PDB entry 3ZRC | X-ray diffraction, 2.90 A resolution | chains A and B of the 3 polymer chains in the assembly

Chain A:
Name: Transcription elongation factor B polypeptide 2
From: Homo sapiens
UniProtKB: Q15370 (ELOB_HUMAN); numbering as in UniProt (aligned over 1-118)
Chain sequence (118 residues; numbered 1 to 118; the number before each row is that of its first residue):
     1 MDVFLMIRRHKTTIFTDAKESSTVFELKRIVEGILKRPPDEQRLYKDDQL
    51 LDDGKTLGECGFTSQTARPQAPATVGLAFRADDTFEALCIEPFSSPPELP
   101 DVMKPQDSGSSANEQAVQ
Disordered / not traced: 100-118
UniProt features mapped onto this chain:
  - modified residue: Met1 (N-acetylmethionine), Thr84 (Phosphothreonine), Ser108 (Phosphoserine), Ser111 (Phosphoserine)

Chain B:
Name: Transcription elongation factor B polypeptide 1
From: Homo sapiens
Notes: fragment: 17-112
UniProtKB: Q15369 (ELOC_HUMAN); residues 17-112 here = UniProt positions 17-112
Chain sequence (97 residues; row label = number of the first residue in the row):
    16 MMYVKLISSDGHEFIVKREHALTSGTIKAMLSGPGQFAENETNEVNFREI
    66 PSHVLSKVCMYFTYKVRYTNSSTEIPEFPIAPEIALELLMAANFLDC
Disordered / not traced: 16, 48-57
Sequence notes: expression tag (16)

Interface between chain A and chain B:
Residue-residue contacts (41; chain A residue first):
  Arg8(A) - His27(B)
  Lys11(A) - Asp25(B)  hydrogen bond (side chain-backbone)
  Lys11(A) - Gly26(B)
  Lys11(A) - His27(B)
  Lys11(A) - Glu28(B)  hydrogen bond (backbone-backbone)
  Thr12(A) - Glu28(B)
  Thr13(A) - Glu28(B)  hydrogen bond (backbone-backbone)
  Thr13(A) - Phe29(B)
  Thr13(A) - Ile30(B)  hydrogen bond (backbone-backbone)
  Ile14(A) - Ile30(B)
  Phe15(A) - Tyr18(B)
  Phe15(A) - Phe29(B)  hydrophobic
  Phe15(A) - Ile30(B)  hydrogen bond (backbone-backbone)
  Phe15(A) - Val31(B)  hydrophobic
  Phe15(A) - Ser71(B)
  Phe15(A) - Cys74(B)  hydrophobic
  Thr16(A) - Tyr18(B)
  Asp17(A) - Lys32(B)  salt bridge
  Ile34(A) - Tyr18(B)
  Ile34(A) - Ile30(B)  hydrophobic
  Leu35(A) - Ile30(B)  hydrophobic
  Pro69(A) - Thr78(B)  hydrogen bond (backbone-side chain)
  Gln70(A) - Lys72(B)  hydrogen bond (backbone-side chain)
  Gln70(A) - Met75(B)
  Gln70(A) - Tyr79(B)
  Gln70(A) - Tyr83(B)  hydrogen bond
  Gln70(A) - Pro91(B)
  Pro72(A) - Met75(B)
  Glu91(A) - His27(B)
  Pro92(A) - His27(B)
  Phe93(A) - His27(B)
  Phe93(A) - Phe29(B)  hydrophobic
  Phe93(A) - Ser67(B)
  Ser94(A) - Asp25(B)  hydrogen bond
  Ser94(A) - Pro66(B)
  Ser94(A) - Ser67(B)  hydrogen bond
  Ser94(A) - His68(B)  hydrogen bond (backbone-side chain)
  Ser95(A) - His68(B)  hydrogen bond (backbone-side chain)
  Pro96(A) - His68(B)
  Pro96(A) - Glu98(B)
  Pro97(A) - Glu102(B)
Interface residues without a listed pair, chain A (22 interface residues in all): Phe4, Arg68
Interface residues without a listed pair, chain B (24 interface residues in all): Arg82, Pro94

Summary:
22 residues of chain A face 24 of chain B across their interface; the contacts include 12 hydrogen bonds and 1
salt bridge. Among the polar pairs are Asp17(A)-Lys32(B), Lys11(A)-Asp25(B) and Pro69(A)-Thr78(B).
Chain A is Transcription elongation factor B polypeptide 2 and chain B is Transcription elongation factor B
polypeptide 1, both from Homo sapiens; the structure, pVHL54-213-EloB-EloC complex
(4R)-4-HYDROXY-1-[(3-METHYLISOXAZOL-5-YL)ACETYL]-N-[4-(1,3-OXAZOL-5-YL)BENZYL]-L-PROLINAMIDE bound, was
determined by X-ray diffraction together with 3ZRF from the same study.
